Entry 3GPJ (X-ray diffraction, 2.70 A resolution); this record covers chains L and M of the 28 polymer chains in the assembly.

== Chain L ==
Molecule: Proteasome component C5
Organism: Saccharomyces cerevisiae
Notes: EC 3.4.25.1; fragment: sequence database residues 20-241
UniProtKB: P23724 (PSB1_YEAST); the construct lacks a stretch of the UniProt sequence and is renumbered around it, so the offset changes along the chain: -9 to -1 = UniProt 20-28; 1-70 = UniProt 29-98; 71-106 = UniProt 100-135; 107-144 = UniProt 138-175; 2 more segments
Sequence (222 residues; row label = number of the first residue in the row; note: 2 numbers in that range are skipped by the numbering (no residue carries them; nothing is unmodelled there); a row labelled like 10A-10B holds insertion residues (10A, then the next letters in order); numbers below 1 keep their minus sign (Gln-9 is residue -9)):
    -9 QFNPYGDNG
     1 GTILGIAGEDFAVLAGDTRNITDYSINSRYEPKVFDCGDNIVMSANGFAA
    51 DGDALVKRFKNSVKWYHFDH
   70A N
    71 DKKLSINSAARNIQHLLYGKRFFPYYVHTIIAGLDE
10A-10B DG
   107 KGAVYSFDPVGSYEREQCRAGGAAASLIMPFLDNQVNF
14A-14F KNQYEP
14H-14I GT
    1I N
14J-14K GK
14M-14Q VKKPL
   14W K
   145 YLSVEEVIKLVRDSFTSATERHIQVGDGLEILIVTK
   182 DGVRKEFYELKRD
Residues lining bound ligands: Syringolin B (SY2; N-{[(1S)-2-methyl-1-{[(5S,8S)-5-(1-methylethyl)-2,7-dioxo-1,6-diazacyclododec-3-en-8-yl]carbamoyl}propyl]carbamoyl}-L-valine): Asp114, Pro115, Val116, Ser118

== Chain M ==
Molecule: Proteasome component PRE4
Organism: Saccharomyces cerevisiae
Notes: EC 3.4.25.1; fragment: sequence database residues 34-266
UniProtKB: P30657 (PSB4_YEAST); the construct lacks a stretch of the UniProt sequence and is renumbered around it, so the offset changes along the chain: -8 to -1 = UniProt 34-41; 1-70 = UniProt 42-111; 74-92 = UniProt 120-138; 93-105 = UniProt 141-153; 3 more segments
Sequence (233 residues; each row starts with the number of its first residue; note: 6 numbers in that range are skipped by the numbering (no residue carries them; nothing is unmodelled there); a row labelled like 71B-71D holds insertion residues (71B, then the next letters in order); numbers below 1 keep their minus sign (Thr-8 is residue -8)):
    -8 TQQPIVTG
     1 TSVISMKYDNGVIIAADNLGSYGSLLRFNGVERLIPVGDNTVVGISGDIS
    51 DMQHIERLLKDLVTENAYDN
   69A P
   69C L
   70A A
   71A D
    72 A
71B-71D EEA
    74 LEPSYIFEYLATVMYQRRS
92A-92B KM
    93 NPLWNAIIVAGVQ
10A-10B SN
   106 GDQFLRYVNLLGVTYSSPTLATGFGAHMANPLLRKV
14A-14G VDRESDI
   144 PKTTVQVAEEAIVNAMRVLYYRDARSSRNFSLAIIDKN
   18A T
   183 GLTFKKNLQVENMKWDFAKDIKGYGTQKI

== How chain L and chain M interact ==
Residue-residue contacts (41; chain L residue first):
  Gln-9(L) - Thr-8(M)  hydrogen bond
  Phe-8(L) - Thr-8(M)
  Phe-8(L) - Met92B(M)
  Phe-8(L) - Pro94(M)  hydrophobic
  Phe-8(L) - Trp96(M)  hydrophobic
  Phe-8(L) - Leu116(M)  hydrophobic
  Asn-7(L) - Leu116(M)
  Pro-6(L) - Arg91(M)  hydrogen bond (backbone-side chain)
  Pro-6(L) - Met92B(M)  hydrophobic
  Pro-6(L) - Leu116(M)
  Tyr-5(L) - Arg91(M)
  Tyr-5(L) - Leu116(M)
  Asn-2(L) - Val118(M)
  Asn20(L) - Tyr120(M)
  Ser25(L) - His132(M)  hydrogen bond
  Ile26(L) - Arg139(M)  hydrogen bond (backbone-side chain)
  Asn27(L) - Tyr120(M)  hydrogen bond
  Asn27(L) - Ser122(M)
  Ser28(L) - Ser121(M)  hydrogen bond (side chain-backbone)
  Tyr30(L) - Ser121(M)
  Glu31(L) - Arg111(M)  salt bridge
  Glu31(L) - Tyr120(M)
  Glu31(L) - Ser121(M)  hydrogen bond (side chain-backbone)
  Phe48(L) - Arg91(M)
  Phe48(L) - Leu116(M)
  Phe48(L) - Val118(M)  hydrophobic
  Ala49(L) - Val118(M)  hydrophobic
  Ala50(L) - Tyr88(M)  hydrophobic
  Ala50(L) - Leu116(M)
  Ala50(L) - Gly117(M)
  Asp51(L) - Tyr88(M)  hydrogen bond
  Asp51(L) - Arg91(M)  salt bridge
  Asp53(L) - Thr119(M)
  Ala54(L) - Tyr88(M)
  Lys57(L) - Glu81(M)  salt bridge
  Phe93(L) - Arg91(M)
  Phe93(L) - Ser92(M)
  Tyr95(L) - Tyr88(M)
  Glu190(L) - Arg14C(M)  salt bridge
  Arg193(L) - Asp14B(M)  salt bridge
  Arg193(L) - Arg14C(M)
Also at the interface, not in a pair above, chain L (26 interface residues in all): Gly-4, Arg29
Also at the interface, not in a pair above, chain M (23 interface residues in all): Leu115, Leu125, Ala131

== Summary ==
The interface between chain L and chain M involves 26 residues on one side and 23 on the other, with 8
hydrogen bonds and 5 salt bridges. Polar contacts include Glu31(L)-Arg111(M), Asp51(L)-Arg91(M) and
Lys57(L)-Glu81(M). Ligands of chain L: Syringolin B.
Chain L is Proteasome component C5 and chain M is Proteasome component PRE4, both from Saccharomyces
cerevisiae; the structure, Crystal structure of the yeast 20S proteasome in complex with syringolin B, was
determined by X-ray diffraction.
